PDB entry 8KD3 | electron microscopy, 2.90 A resolution | chains P and X of the 16 polymer chains in the assembly

# Chain P
Protein: Histone H4
Organism: Xenopus laevis
UniProt: P62799 (H4_XENLA); residues 1-102 here correspond to UniProt positions 2-103 (UniProt number = residue number + 1)
Sequence (102 residues; each row starts with the number of its first residue):
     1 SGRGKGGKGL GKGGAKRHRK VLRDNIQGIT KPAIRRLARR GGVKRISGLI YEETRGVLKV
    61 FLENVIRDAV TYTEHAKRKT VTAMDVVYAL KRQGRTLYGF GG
Disordered / not traced: 1-21, 101-102
UniProt features mapped onto this chain:
  - DNA-binding region: Lys16 to Lys20
  - modified residue: Ser1 (N-acetylserine), Arg3 (Asymmetric dimethylarginine), Lys5 (N6-(2-hydroxyisobutyryl)lysine), Lys8 (N6-(2-hydroxyisobutyryl)lysine), Lys12 (N6-(2-hydroxyisobutyryl)lysine), Lys16 (N6-(2-hydroxyisobutyryl)lysine), Lys20 (N6,N6,N6-trimethyllysine), Lys31 (N6-(2-hydroxyisobutyryl)lysine), Lys44 (N6-(2-hydroxyisobutyryl)lysine), Ser47 (Phosphoserine), Tyr51 (Phosphotyrosine), Lys59 (N6-(2-hydroxyisobutyryl)lysine), Lys77 (N6-(2-hydroxyisobutyryl)lysine), Lys79 (N6-(2-hydroxyisobutyryl)lysine), Tyr88 (Phosphotyrosine), Lys91 (N6-(2-hydroxyisobutyryl)lysine)
  - cross-link (Glycyl lysine isopeptide (Lys-Gly)): Lys31 (interchain with G-Cter in UFM1), Lys91 (interchain with G-Cter in ubiquitin)

# Chain X
Molecule: 187bp DNA
Sequence (187 nucleotides; numbered -93 to 93; the number before each row is that of its first residue; numbers below 1 keep their minus sign (DG-93 is residue -93)):
   -93 GCGGTGGCGG CCGCTCTAGA ACAGGATGTA TATATCTGAC ACGTGCCTGG AGACTAGGGA
   -33 GTAATCCCCT TGGCGGTTAA AACGCGGGGG ACAGCGCGTA CGTGCGTTTA AGCGGTGCTA
    27 GAGCTGTCTA CGACCAATTG AGCGGCCTCG GCACCGGGAT TCTCCAGGGC GGCCGCGTAT
    87 AGGGTCC
Disordered / not traced: -93 to -89, 76-93

# Interface between chain P and chain X
Contacting residue pairs (12):
  Arg35(P) - DG8(X)  salt bridge to the phosphate
  Arg45(P) - DC7(X)  sugar contact
  Arg45(P) - DG8(X)  phosphate contact
  Ile46(P) - DC7(X)  sugar contact
  Ile46(P) - DG8(X)  hydrogen bond to the phosphate
  Ser47(P) - DC7(X)  phosphate contact
  Gly48(P) - DC7(X)  hydrogen bond to the phosphate
  Lys77(P) - DA28(X)  phosphate contact
  Arg78(P) - DA28(X)  phosphate contact
  Lys79(P) - DG27(X)  phosphate contact
  Lys79(P) - DA28(X)  hydrogen bond to the phosphate
  Thr80(P) - DA28(X)  phosphate contact
Interface residues without a listed pair, chain X (6 interface residues in all): DT9, DG29

# In short
The interface between chain P and chain X involves 9 residues on one side and 6 on the other, with 3 hydrogen
bonds and 1 salt bridge. Among the polar pairs are Ile46(P)-DG8(X), Gly48(P)-DC7(X) and Lys79(P)-DA28(X).
Here chain P is Histone H4 (Xenopus laevis) and chain X is 187bp DNA. Entry 8KD3 (Rpd3S in complex with
nucleosome with H3K36MLA modification, H3K9Q mutation and 187bp DNA) was determined by electron microscopy
(same publication as 8KC7, 8KD2, 8KD4, 8KD5, 8KD6 and 8KD7).
